PDB entry 3V92 | X-ray diffraction, 2.74 A resolution | chain B

# Chain B
Name: Arachidonate 5-lipoxygenase
Source organism: Homo sapiens
Notes: EC 1.13.11.34
UniProtKB: P09917 (LOX5_HUMAN); aligned to UniProt positions 1-671 over residues 3-673 (the alignment contains insertions or deletions, so no single offset holds)
Amino-acid sequence (691 residues; numbered -17 to 673; the number before each row is that of its first residue; numbers below 1 keep their minus sign (Met-17 is residue -17)):
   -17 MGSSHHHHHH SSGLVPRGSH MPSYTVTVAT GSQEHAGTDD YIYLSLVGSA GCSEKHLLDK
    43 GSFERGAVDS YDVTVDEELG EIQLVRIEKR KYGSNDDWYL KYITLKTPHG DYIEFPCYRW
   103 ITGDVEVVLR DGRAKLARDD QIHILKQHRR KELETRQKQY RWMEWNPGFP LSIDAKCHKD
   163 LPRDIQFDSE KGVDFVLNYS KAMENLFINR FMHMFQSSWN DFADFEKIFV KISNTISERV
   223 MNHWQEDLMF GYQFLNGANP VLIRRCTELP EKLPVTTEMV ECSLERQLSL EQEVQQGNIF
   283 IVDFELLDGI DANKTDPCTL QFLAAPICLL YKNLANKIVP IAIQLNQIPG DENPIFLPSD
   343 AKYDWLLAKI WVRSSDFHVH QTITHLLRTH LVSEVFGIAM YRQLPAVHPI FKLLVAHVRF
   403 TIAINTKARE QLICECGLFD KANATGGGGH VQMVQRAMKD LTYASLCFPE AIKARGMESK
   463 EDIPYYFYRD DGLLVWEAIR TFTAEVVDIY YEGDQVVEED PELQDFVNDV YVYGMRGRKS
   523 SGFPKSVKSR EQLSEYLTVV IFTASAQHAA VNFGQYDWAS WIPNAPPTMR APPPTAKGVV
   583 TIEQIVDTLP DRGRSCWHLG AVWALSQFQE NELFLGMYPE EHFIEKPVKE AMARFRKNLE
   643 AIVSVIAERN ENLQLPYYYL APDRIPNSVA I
Disordered / not traced: -17 to 3
Construct notes: expression tag (-17 to 2); engineered mutation Glu16 (Trp14 in P09917), His17 (Phe15 in P09917), Gly75 (Trp76 in P09917), Ser76 (Leu77 in P09917), Ala240 (Cys241 in P09917), Ala561 (Cys562 in P09917), Glu653 (Lys654 in P09917), Asn654 (Lys655 in P09917), Leu655 (Lys656 in P09917), Ala663 (Ser664 in P09917)
UniProt features mapped onto this chain:
  - binding site (Ca(2+)): Gly19, Thr20, Asp21
Ion coordination: Fe2+: His367, His372, His550, Ile673
What the authors report for this chain:
  - mutagenesis - S663A: unchanged catalytic activity

# Overview
His367, His372, His550 and Ile673 coordinate Fe2+. Curated annotation (UniProt) lists 3 Ca2+-binding residues.
The paper reports that S663A leaves catalytic activity unchanged.
Chain B is Arachidonate 5-lipoxygenase (Homo sapiens); the structure, S663A Stable-5-LOX, was determined by
X-ray diffraction (same publication as 3V98 and 3V99).
